Entry 8YFQ (electron microscopy, 3.30 A resolution); this record covers chains A and H of the 17 polymer chains in the assembly.

Chain A:
Name: DNA-directed RNA polymerase subunit
Organism: Komagataella phaffii
Notes: EC 2.7.7.6
Reference sequence: C4R4Y0 (C4R4Y0_KOMPG); residues 1-1743 here = UniProt positions 1-1743
Chain sequence (1743 residues; row label = number of the first residue in the row):
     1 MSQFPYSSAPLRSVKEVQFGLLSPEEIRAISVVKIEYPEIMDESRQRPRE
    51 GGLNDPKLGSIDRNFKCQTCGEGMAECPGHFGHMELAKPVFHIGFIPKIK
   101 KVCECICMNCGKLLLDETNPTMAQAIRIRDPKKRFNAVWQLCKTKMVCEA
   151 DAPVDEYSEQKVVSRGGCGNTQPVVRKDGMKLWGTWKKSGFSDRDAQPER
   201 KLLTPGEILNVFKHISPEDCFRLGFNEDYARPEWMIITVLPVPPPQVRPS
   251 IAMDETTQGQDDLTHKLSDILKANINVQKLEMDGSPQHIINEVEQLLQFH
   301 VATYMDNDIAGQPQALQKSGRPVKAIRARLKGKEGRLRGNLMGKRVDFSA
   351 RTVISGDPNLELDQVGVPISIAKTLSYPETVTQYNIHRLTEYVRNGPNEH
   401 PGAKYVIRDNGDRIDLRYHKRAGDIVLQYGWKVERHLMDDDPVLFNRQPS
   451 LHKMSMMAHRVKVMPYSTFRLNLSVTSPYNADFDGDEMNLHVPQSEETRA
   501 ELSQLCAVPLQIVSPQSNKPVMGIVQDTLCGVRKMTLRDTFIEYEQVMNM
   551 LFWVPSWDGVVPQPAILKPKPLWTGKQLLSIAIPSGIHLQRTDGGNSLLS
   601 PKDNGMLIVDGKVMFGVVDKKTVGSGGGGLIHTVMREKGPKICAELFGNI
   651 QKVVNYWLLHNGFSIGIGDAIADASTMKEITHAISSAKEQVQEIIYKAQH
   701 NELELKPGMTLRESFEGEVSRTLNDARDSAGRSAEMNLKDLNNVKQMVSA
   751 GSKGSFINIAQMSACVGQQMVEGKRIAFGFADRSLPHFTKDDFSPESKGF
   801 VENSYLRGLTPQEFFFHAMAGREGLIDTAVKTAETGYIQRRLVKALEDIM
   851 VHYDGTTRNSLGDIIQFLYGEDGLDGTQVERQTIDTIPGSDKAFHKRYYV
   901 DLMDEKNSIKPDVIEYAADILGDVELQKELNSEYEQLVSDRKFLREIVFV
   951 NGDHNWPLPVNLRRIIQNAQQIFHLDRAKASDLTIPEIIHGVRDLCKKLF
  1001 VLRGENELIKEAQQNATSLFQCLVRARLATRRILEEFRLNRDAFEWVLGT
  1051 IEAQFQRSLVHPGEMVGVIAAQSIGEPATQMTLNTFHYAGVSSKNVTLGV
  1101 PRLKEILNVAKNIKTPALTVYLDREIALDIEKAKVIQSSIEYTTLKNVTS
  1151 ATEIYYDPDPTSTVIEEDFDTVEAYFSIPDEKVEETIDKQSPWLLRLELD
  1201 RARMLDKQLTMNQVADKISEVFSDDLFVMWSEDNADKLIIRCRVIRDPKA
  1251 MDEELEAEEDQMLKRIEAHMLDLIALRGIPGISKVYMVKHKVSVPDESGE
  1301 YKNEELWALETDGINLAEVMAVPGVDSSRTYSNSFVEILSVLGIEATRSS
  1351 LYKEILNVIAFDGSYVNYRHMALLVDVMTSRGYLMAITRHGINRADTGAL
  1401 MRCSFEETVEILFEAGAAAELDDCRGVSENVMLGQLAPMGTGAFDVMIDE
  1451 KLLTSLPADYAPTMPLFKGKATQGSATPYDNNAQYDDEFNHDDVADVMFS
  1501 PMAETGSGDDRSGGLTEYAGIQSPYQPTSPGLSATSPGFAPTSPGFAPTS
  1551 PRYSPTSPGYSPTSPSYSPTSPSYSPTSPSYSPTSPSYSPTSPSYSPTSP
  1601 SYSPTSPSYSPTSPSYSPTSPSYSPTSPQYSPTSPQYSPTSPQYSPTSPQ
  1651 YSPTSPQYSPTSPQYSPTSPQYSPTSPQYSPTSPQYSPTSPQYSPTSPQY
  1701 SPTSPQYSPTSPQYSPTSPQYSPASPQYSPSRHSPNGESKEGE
Not modelled in the structure: 1, 152-163, 189-196, 1082-1094, 1177-1190, 1248-1257, 1457-1743
Metal / ion sites: Zn2+ site 1: Cys67, Cys70, Cys77, His80; Zn2+ site 2: Cys107, Cys110, Cys148, Cys168; Mg2+: Asp482, Asp484, Asp486 (shared with 1 residue of chain P)

Chain H:
Name: DNA-directed RNA polymerases I, II, and III subunit RPABC3
Organism: Komagataella phaffii
Reference sequence: C4R273 (C4R273_KOMPG); residues 1-145 here = UniProt positions 1-145
Chain sequence (145 residues; each row starts with the number of its first residue):
     1 MSSALFDDIFTVQTVDNGRYNKVSRIIGISTTNSAIKLTLDINNEMFPVS
    51 QDDSLTVTLANSLSLDGEDESANFSKSWRPPKPTDKSLADDYDYVMFGTV
   101 YKFEEGDEDKIKVYVSFGGLLMCLEGGYKSLASLKQDNLYILIRR
Not modelled in the structure: 1-2, 66-75

Chain A / chain H interface:
Pairs across the interface - 68 pairs, chain A then chain H:
  Arg538(A) - Tyr20(H)
  Arg538(A) - Val23(H)
  Arg538(A) - Arg25(H)
  Arg538(A) - Asp41(H)  salt bridge
  Arg538(A) - Gly119(H)  hydrogen bond (side chain-backbone)
  Arg538(A) - Leu120(H)
  Asp539(A) - Tyr20(H)
  Asp539(A) - Asn21(H)
  Asp539(A) - Lys22(H)
  Asp539(A) - Val23(H)
  Phe541(A) - Asn43(H)
  Tyr544(A) - Trp78(H)  hydrophobic
  Tyr544(A) - Pro80(H)  hydrophobic
  Val560(A) - Ser77(H)
  Val561(A) - Ser77(H)  hydrogen bond (backbone-side chain)
  Val561(A) - Trp78(H)  hydrogen bond (backbone-backbone)
  Pro562(A) - Trp78(H)
  Gln563(A) - Trp78(H)
  Gln563(A) - Phe97(H)
  Gln563(A) - Tyr140(H)
  Pro564(A) - Trp78(H)
  Ala565(A) - Met96(H)
  Ala565(A) - Phe97(H)  hydrogen bond (backbone-backbone)
  Ala565(A) - Phe117(H)
  Ile566(A) - Asn43(H)
  Ile566(A) - Tyr94(H)
  Ile566(A) - Val95(H)
  Ile566(A) - Met96(H)  hydrophobic
  Leu567(A) - Leu63(H)  hydrophobic
  Leu567(A) - Val95(H)  hydrogen bond (backbone-backbone)
  Leu567(A) - Tyr140(H)  hydrophobic
  Lys568(A) - Ala89(H)  hydrogen bond (side chain-backbone)
  Lys568(A) - Asp90(H)  salt bridge
  Lys568(A) - Tyr92(H)
  Lys568(A) - Asp93(H)
  Lys568(A) - Tyr94(H)
  Lys568(A) - Val95(H)
  Pro569(A) - Met46(H)
  Lys570(A) - Met46(H)
  Pro571(A) - Trp78(H)  hydrophobic
  Leu572(A) - Asn43(H)
  Leu572(A) - Met46(H)  hydrophobic
  Trp573(A) - Trp78(H)  hydrophobic
  Thr574(A) - Gly118(H)  hydrogen bond (side chain-backbone)
  Lys576(A) - Gly118(H)
  Lys576(A) - Gly119(H)
  Gln577(A) - Gly118(H)
  Leu598(A) - Tyr101(H)  hydrogen bond (backbone-side chain)
  Leu598(A) - Lys102(H)
  Leu598(A) - Tyr114(H)  hydrophobic
  Leu598(A) - Leu121(H)
  Leu599(A) - Arg25(H)
  Leu599(A) - Thr39(H)
  Leu599(A) - Tyr114(H)  hydrophobic
  Leu599(A) - Leu121(H)
  Leu599(A) - Cys123(H)  hydrophobic
  Pro601(A) - Arg25(H)
  Asp603(A) - Tyr20(H)
  Leu607(A) - Tyr101(H)  hydrophobic
  Met614(A) - Thr99(H)  hydrogen bond
  Met614(A) - Tyr101(H)  hydrophobic
  Met614(A) - Ser116(H)  hydrogen bond (backbone-side chain)
  Met614(A) - Gly119(H)
  Met614(A) - Leu121(H)
  Phe615(A) - Tyr101(H)  hydrophobic
  Phe615(A) - Leu121(H)  hydrophobic
  Asp740(A) - Arg19(H)  salt bridge
  Arg977(A) - Lys135(H)
Also at the interface, not in a pair above, chain A (34 interface residues in all): Gly559, Ser600, Lys602, Ala978
Also at the interface, not in a pair above, chain H (36 interface residues in all): Lys76

In short:
The interface between chain A and chain H involves 34 residues on one side and 36 on the other; the contacts
include 10 hydrogen bonds and 3 salt bridges. Among the polar pairs are Arg538(A)-Asp41(H), Lys568(A)-Asp90(H)
and Asp740(A)-Arg19(H).
Chain A is DNA-directed RNA polymerase subunit and chain H is DNA-directed RNA polymerases I, II, and III
subunit RPABC3, both from Komagataella phaffii; the structure, Cryo EM structure of Komagataella phaffii
RNAPII-Rat1-Rai1 pre-termination complex, was determined by electron microscopy, deposited together with 8YF5,
8YFE and 8YFR.
